PDB entry 7QG9 | electron microscopy, 3.45 A resolution | chains I and Y of the 27 polymer chains in the assembly

# Chain I
Name: Minor tail protein
Source organism: Escherichia phage T5
UniProtKB: Q6QGE3 (TAIL1_BPT5); residues 1-298 here = UniProt positions 1-298
Chain sequence (298 residues; numbered 1 to 298; the number before each row is that of its first residue):
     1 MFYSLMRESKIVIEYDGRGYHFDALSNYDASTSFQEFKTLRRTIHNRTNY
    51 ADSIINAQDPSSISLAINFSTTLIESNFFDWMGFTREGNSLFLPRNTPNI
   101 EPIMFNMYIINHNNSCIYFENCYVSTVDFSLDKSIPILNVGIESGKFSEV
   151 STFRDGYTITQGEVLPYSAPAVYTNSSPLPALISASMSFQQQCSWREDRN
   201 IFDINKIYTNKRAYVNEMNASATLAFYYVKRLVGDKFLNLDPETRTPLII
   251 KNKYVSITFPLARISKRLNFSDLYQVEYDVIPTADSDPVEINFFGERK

# Chain Y
Name: Distal tail protein
Source organism: Escherichia phage T5
UniProtKB: Q6QGE8 (DIT_BPT5); numbering as in UniProt (aligned over 1-204)
Chain sequence (204 residues; row label = number of the first residue in the row):
     1 MRLPDPYTNPEYPGLGFESVNLVDNDPMIRDELPNGKVKEVKISAQYWGI
    51 NISYPELFPDEYAFLDSRLLEYKRTGDYLDVLLPQYEAFRVRGDTKSVTI
   101 PAGQKGSQIILNTNGTLTGQPKAGDLFKLSTHPKVYKITNFSSSGNVWNI
   151 SLYPDLFITTTGSEKPVFNGILFRTKLMNGDSFGSTLNNNGTYSGISLSL
   201 RESL

# How chain I and chain Y interact
Residue-residue contacts (32):
  Ile100(I) with Pro59(Y), hydrophobic; Asn190(Y)
  Glu101(I) with Phe58(Y)
  Arg196(I) with Pro13(Y); Gly14(Y); Pro55(Y); Glu56(Y), hydrogen bond (side chain-backbone); Phe58(Y); Glu61(Y), salt bridge
  Glu197(I) with Pro55(Y)
  Asp198(I) with Pro13(Y); Gly14(Y)
  Arg199(I) with Glu18(Y)
  Asn200(I) with Pro13(Y); Gly16(Y); Phe17(Y)
  Ile201(I) with Phe17(Y), hydrogen bond (backbone-backbone); Val20(Y), hydrophobic; Pro84(Y)
  Phe202(I) with Asp5(Y); Pro6(Y), hydrophobic; Tyr7(Y), hydrophobic; Phe17(Y), hydrophobic; Pro84(Y), hydrophobic
  Arg212(I) with Phe58(Y); Asp60(Y), salt bridge; Glu61(Y), salt bridge
  Ala213(I) with Phe58(Y)
  Tyr214(I) with Glu56(Y), hydrogen bond; Phe58(Y), hydrophobic; Asn190(Y); Thr192(Y)
Interface residues without a listed pair, chain I (14 interface residues in all): Val215, Asn216
Interface residues without a listed pair, chain Y (22 interface residues in all): Ser19, Leu82, Gln85, Gly191

# Overview
The interface between chain I and chain Y involves 14 residues on one side and 22 on the other, with 3
hydrogen bonds and 3 salt bridges. Polar contacts include Arg196(I)-Glu61(Y), Arg212(I)-Asp60(Y) and
Arg212(I)-Glu61(Y).
Here chain I is Minor tail protein and chain Y is Distal tail protein, both from Escherichia phage T5. Entry
7QG9 (Tail tip of siphophage T5 : common core proteins) was determined by electron microscopy, deposited
together with 7ZHJ, 7ZN2, 7ZN4, 7ZQB and 7ZQP.
